7CE8 - chains D and E of the 6 polymer chains in the assembly; structure by X-ray diffraction, 2.73 A resolution.

Chain D:
Name: Tubulin beta chain
From: Sus scrofa
UniProtKB: A0A287AGU7 (A0A287AGU7_PIG); numbering as in UniProt (aligned over 1-445)
Amino-acid sequence (445 residues; row label = number of the first residue in the row):
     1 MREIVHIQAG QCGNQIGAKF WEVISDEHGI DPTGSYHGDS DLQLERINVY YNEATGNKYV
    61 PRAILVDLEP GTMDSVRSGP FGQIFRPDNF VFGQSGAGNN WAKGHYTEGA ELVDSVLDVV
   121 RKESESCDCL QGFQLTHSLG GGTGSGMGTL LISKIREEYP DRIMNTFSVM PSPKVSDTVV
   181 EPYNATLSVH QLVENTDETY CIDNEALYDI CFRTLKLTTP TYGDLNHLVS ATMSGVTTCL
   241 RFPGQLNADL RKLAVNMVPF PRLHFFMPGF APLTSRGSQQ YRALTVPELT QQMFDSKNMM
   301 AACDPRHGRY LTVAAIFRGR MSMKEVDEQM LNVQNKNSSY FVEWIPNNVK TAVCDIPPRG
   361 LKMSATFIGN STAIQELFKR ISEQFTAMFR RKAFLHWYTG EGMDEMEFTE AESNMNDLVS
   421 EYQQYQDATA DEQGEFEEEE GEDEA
Unresolved in the structure: 274-283, 432-445
Metal / ion sites: Mg2+: Glu69 (together with GTP)
Ligand contacts:
  - N-butyl-9H-beta-carbolin-3-amine (AEX): Gln134, Asn165, Phe167, Glu198, Tyr200, Val236, Thr237, Cys239, Leu240, Leu246, Leu250, Leu253, Met257, Ala314, Ile316, Ala352, Ile368
  - GTP (guanosine-5'-triphosphate): Gly10, Gln11, Cys12, Gln15, Ile16, Asp67, Glu69, Ala97, Gly98, Asn99, Ser138, Gly140, Gly141, Gly142, Thr143, Gly144, Ser145, Val169, Pro171, Val175, Ser176, Glu181, Asn204, Leu207, Tyr222, Leu225, Asn226
From the paper describing this entry:
  - binding site for N-butyl-9H-beta-carbolin-3-amine: Glu198

Chain E:
Name: Stathmin-4
From: Rattus norvegicus
UniProtKB: P63043 (STMN4_RAT); residues 5-145 here correspond to UniProt positions 49-189 (UniProt number = residue number + 44)
Amino-acid sequence (143 residues; row label = number of the first residue in the row):
     3 MADMEVIELN KCTSGQSFEV ILKPPSFDGV PEFNASLPRR RDPSLEEIQK KLEAAEERRK
    63 YQEAELLKHL AEKREHEREV IQKAIEENNN FIKMAKEKLA QKMESNKENR EAHLAAMLER
   123 LQEKDKHAEE VRKNKELKEE ASR
Unresolved in the structure: 3-5, 29-43, 142-145
Construct notes: expression tag (3-4)
Curated features (UniProtKB/Swiss-Prot):
  - modified residue: Ser46 (Phosphoserine)

Interface between chain D and chain E:
Contacting residue pairs (24; chain D residue first):
  Tyr106(D) - His129(E)  hydrogen bond
  Tyr106(D) - Ala130(E)  hydrophobic
  Tyr106(D) - Val133(E)  hydrophobic
  Tyr106(D) - Arg134(E)  hydrogen bond (backbone-side chain)
  Thr107(D) - Lys137(E)
  Ala110(D) - Arg134(E)
  Ser153(D) - Leu123(E)
  Ser153(D) - Lys126(E)
  Lys154(D) - Asp127(E)  salt bridge
  Arg156(D) - Met119(E)
  Arg156(D) - Arg122(E)
  Arg156(D) - Leu123(E)
  Glu157(D) - Leu120(E)
  Glu157(D) - Leu123(E)
  Glu157(D) - Asp127(E)
  Pro160(D) - Met119(E)  hydrophobic
  Gln191(D) - Lys126(E)  hydrogen bond
  Asn195(D) - Lys126(E)
  Gly400(D) - Lys137(E)
  Glu401(D) - Val133(E)
  Glu401(D) - Lys137(E)  salt bridge
  Gly402(D) - Val133(E)
  Gly402(D) - Asn136(E)  hydrogen bond (backbone-side chain)
  Glu407(D) - His129(E)  salt bridge
Interface residues without a listed pair, chain D (17 interface residues in all): Asp161, Thr399, Met403
Interface residues without a listed pair, chain E (16 interface residues in all): Arg112, Leu116, Gln124, Lys140

Overview:
Chain D and chain E form an interface of 17 and 16 residues respectively, with 4 hydrogen bonds and 3 salt
bridges. Polar pairs include Lys154(D)-Asp127(E), Glu401(D)-Lys137(E) and Glu407(D)-His129(E). Chain D binds
GTP and N-butyl-9H-beta-carbolin-3-amine. The paper reports a binding site for
N-butyl-9H-beta-carbolin-3-amine at Glu198(D).
Chain D is Tubulin beta chain (Sus scrofa) and chain E is Stathmin-4 (Rattus norvegicus); the structure,
Crystal structure of T2R-TTL-Compound11 complex, was determined by X-ray diffraction, deposited together with
7CE6, 7CDA and 7CEK.
